PDB entry 6FIJ | X-ray diffraction, 2.77 A resolution | chains A and B

# Chain A (and B)
Name: Polyketide synthase
From: Cercospora nicotianae
Notes: chain B of this document is another copy of the same molecule, construct and numbering; everything in this record applies to it too
UniProt: Q6DQW3 (Q6DQW3_CERNC); numbering as in UniProt (aligned over 1-1293)
Chain sequence (1304 residues; row label = number of the first residue in the row):
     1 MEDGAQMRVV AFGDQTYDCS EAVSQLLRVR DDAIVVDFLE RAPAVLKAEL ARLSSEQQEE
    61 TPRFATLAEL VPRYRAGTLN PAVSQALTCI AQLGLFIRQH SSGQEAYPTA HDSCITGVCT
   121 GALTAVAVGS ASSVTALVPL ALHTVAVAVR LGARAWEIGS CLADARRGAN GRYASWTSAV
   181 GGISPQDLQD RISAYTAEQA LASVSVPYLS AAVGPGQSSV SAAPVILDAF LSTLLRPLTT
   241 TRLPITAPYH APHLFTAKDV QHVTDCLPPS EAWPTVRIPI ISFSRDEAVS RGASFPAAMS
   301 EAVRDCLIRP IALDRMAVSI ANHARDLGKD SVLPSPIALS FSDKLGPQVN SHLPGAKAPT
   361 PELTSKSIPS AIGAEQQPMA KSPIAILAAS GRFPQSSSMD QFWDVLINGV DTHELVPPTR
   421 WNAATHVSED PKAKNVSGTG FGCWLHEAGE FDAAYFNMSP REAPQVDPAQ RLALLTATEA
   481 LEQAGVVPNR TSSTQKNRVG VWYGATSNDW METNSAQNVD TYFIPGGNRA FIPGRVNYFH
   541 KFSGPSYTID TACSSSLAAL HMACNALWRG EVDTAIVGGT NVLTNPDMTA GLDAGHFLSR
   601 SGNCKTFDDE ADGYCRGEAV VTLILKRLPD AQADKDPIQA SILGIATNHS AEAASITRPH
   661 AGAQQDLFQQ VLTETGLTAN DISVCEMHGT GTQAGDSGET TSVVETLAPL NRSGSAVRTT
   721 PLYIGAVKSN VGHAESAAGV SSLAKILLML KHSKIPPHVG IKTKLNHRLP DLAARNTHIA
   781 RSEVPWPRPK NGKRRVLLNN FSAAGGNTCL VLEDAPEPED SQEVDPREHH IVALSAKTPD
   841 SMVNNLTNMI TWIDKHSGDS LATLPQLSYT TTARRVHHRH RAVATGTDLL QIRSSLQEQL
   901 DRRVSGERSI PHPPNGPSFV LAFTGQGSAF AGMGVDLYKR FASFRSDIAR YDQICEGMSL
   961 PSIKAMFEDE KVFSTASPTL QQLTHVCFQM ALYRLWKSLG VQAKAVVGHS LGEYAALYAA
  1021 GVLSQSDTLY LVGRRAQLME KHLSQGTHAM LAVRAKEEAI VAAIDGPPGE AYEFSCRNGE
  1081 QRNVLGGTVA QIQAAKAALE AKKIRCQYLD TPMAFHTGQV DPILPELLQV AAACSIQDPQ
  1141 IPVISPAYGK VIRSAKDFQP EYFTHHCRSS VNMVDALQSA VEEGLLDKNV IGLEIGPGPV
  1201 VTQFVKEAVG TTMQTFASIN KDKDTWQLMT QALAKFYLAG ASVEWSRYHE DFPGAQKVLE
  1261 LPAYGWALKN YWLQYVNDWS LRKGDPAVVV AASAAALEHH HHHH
Unresolved in the structure: 1-4, 356-364, 1289-1304 (chain B: 1-4, 355-363, 1289-1304)
Differences from the reference sequence: engineered mutation A321 (Thr in Q6DQW3); expression tag (1294-1304)
UniProt features mapped onto this chain:
  - active site (For beta-ketoacyl synthase activity): C553, H688, H733
What the authors report for this chain:
  - catalytic residues: C119, S1010 (proposed by the authors, not directly observed)
  - mutagenesis - R461A, R658A, R879A, R879E: decreased catalytic activity with Polyketide synthase (chain A)
  - mutagenesis - R461E, R658E: abolished catalytic activity with Polyketide synthase (chain A)

# How chain A and chain B interact
Contacting residue pairs (272):
  A33(A) with D37(B)
  D37(A) with A33(B)
  E40(A) with P378(B); M379(B), hydrogen bond (side chain-backbone)
  R41(A) with A374(B)
  A44(A) with G373(B)
  V45(A) with I372(B); A374(B), hydrophobic
  K47(A) with S492(B), hydrogen bond
  A48(A) with I372(B)
  S55(A) with S998(B); R1247(B)
  E56(A) with R994(B), salt bridge
  E59(A) with R1247(B), salt bridge
  R63(A) with N489(B), hydrogen bond; Q495(B), hydrogen bond; K496(B); N497(B)
  A65(A) with R498(B)
  H100(A) with T135(B)
  S101(A) with T135(B)
  Q104(A) with T135(B); A136(B)
  T135(A) with H100(B); S101(B)
  L142(A) with A371(B); A374(B), hydrophobic
  H143(A) with P369(B), hydrogen bond (side chain-backbone); S370(B); A371(B)
  E157(A) with R950(B), salt bridge; R994(B), salt bridge
  S160(A) with Q1025(B)
  C161(A) with R950(B); S1024(B); Q1025(B), hydrogen bond (backbone-backbone); S1026(B), hydrogen bond (backbone-backbone)
  L162(A) with S1024(B), hydrogen bond (backbone-side chain); S1026(B), hydrogen bond (backbone-side chain)
  A163(A) with S1024(B)
  D164(A) with L1023(B); S1024(B)
  A165(A) with Q1137(B)
  R166(A) with Q1137(B)
  R167(A) with G1021(B), hydrogen bond (side chain-backbone); Q1137(B), hydrogen bond; D1138(B), hydrogen bond (side chain-backbone); Q1140(B)
  Q199(A) with A1133(B)
  A200(A) with Y1030(B), hydrogen bond (backbone-side chain); Q1129(B); A1133(B)
  L201(A) with A1133(B)
  A202(A) with Y1030(B), hydrophobic
  S203(A) with G957(B), hydrogen bond (side chain-backbone); M958(B)
  V204(A) with M958(B), hydrophobic
  S205(A) with D1027(B)
  V225(A) with S1135(B)
  L254(A) with Q953(B)
  T256(A) with Q953(B), hydrogen bond
  D259(A) with Q953(B)
  A272(A) with K366(B); I368(B)
  W273(A) with I368(B), hydrophobic
  I368(A) with A272(B); W273(B), hydrophobic
  P369(A) with H143(B), hydrogen bond (backbone-side chain)
  S370(A) with H143(B)
  A371(A) with L142(B); H143(B), hydrogen bond (backbone-side chain)
  I372(A) with V45(B); A48(B), hydrophobic
  G373(A) with A44(B)
  A374(A) with R41(B); V45(B), hydrophobic; L142(B), hydrophobic
  P378(A) with E40(B)
  M379(A) with E40(B), hydrogen bond (backbone-side chain)
  K381(A) with R569(B)
  K434(A) with Q517(B), hydrogen bond (side chain-backbone); N518(B)
  N435(A) with A516(B), hydrogen bond (side chain-backbone); V519(B), hydrogen bond (side chain-backbone)
  N489(A) with R63(B), hydrogen bond
  S492(A) with K47(B), hydrogen bond
  Q495(A) with R63(B), hydrogen bond
  K496(A) with R63(B)
  N497(A) with R63(B)
  R498(A) with A65(B)
  T506(A) with N528(B)
  N508(A) with N508(B); E512(B), hydrogen bond; R529(B), hydrogen bond
  M511(A) with M588(B), hydrophobic
  E512(A) with N508(B), hydrogen bond; E512(B); K1283(B), hydrogen bond (backbone-side chain)
  A516(A) with N435(B), hydrogen bond (backbone-side chain); K1283(B)
  Q517(A) with K434(B), hydrogen bond (backbone-side chain); K1283(B); G1284(B)
  N518(A) with K434(B); N435(B)
  V519(A) with N435(B), hydrogen bond (backbone-side chain); A590(B); G591(B)
  D520(A) with A594(B)
  T521(A) with A594(B), hydrogen bond (side chain-backbone); G595(B)
  F523(A) with D587(B); G591(B)
  I524(A) with M588(B), hydrophobic; G591(B); L592(B)
  N528(A) with T506(B); D550(B); A552(B)
  R529(A) with N508(B), hydrogen bond; R529(B); D550(B)
  A530(A) with D550(B); T551(B); A552(B); A804(B)
  F531(A) with I656(B), hydrophobic; A803(B); A804(B), hydrophobic
  G534(A) with H649(B); A804(B)
  R535(A) with I656(B)
  N537(A) with H649(B)
  Y538(A) with H649(B); S650(B), hydrogen bond (side chain-backbone); A653(B), hydrogen bond (side chain-backbone); A654(B), hydrogen bond (side chain-backbone); S655(B); I656(B), hydrogen bond (side chain-backbone); R658(B), hydrogen bond (side chain-backbone); A804(B); G805(B)
  K541(A) with A651(B), hydrogen bond (side chain-backbone)
  F542(A) with H649(B); A651(B)
  S543(A) with N648(B); H649(B), hydrogen bond (backbone-backbone)
  G544(A) with H649(B)
  S546(A) with T551(B); H649(B)
  Y547(A) with T551(B); A558(B), hydrophobic; H561(B), hydrogen bond; M562(B); T647(B)
  T548(A) with T548(B); I549(B); D550(B), hydrogen bond (backbone-backbone)
  I549(A) with Y547(B), hydrophobic; T548(B); I549(B), hydrophobic
  D550(A) with N528(B); R529(B); A530(B); T548(B), hydrogen bond (backbone-backbone)
  T551(A) with A530(B); S546(B); Y547(B)
  A552(A) with N528(B); A530(B)
  A558(A) with Y547(B), hydrophobic
  H561(A) with Y547(B)
  M562(A) with Y547(B); M562(B), hydrophobic
  N565(A) with R569(B)
  W568(A) with R569(B)
  R569(A) with N565(B), hydrogen bond; W568(B)
  E571(A) with H561(B), salt bridge; N565(B), hydrogen bond
  D587(A) with F523(B)
  M588(A) with M511(B), hydrophobic; I524(B), hydrophobic
  G591(A) with V519(B); F523(B); I524(B)
  L592(A) with I524(B)
  A594(A) with D520(B); T521(B), hydrogen bond (backbone-side chain)
  G595(A) with T521(B)
  T647(A) with Y547(B), hydrogen bond; E571(B)
  N648(A) with S543(B); G544(B)
  H649(A) with G534(B); N537(B); Y538(B); F542(B); S543(B), hydrogen bond (backbone-backbone); G544(B); S546(B)
  S650(A) with Y538(B), hydrogen bond (backbone-side chain)
  A651(A) with N537(B); K541(B); F542(B)
  A653(A) with Y538(B), hydrogen bond (backbone-side chain)
  A654(A) with Y538(B), hydrogen bond (backbone-side chain)
  S655(A) with Y538(B), hydrogen bond (backbone-side chain)
  I656(A) with R535(B); Y538(B), hydrogen bond (backbone-side chain)
  R658(A) with Y538(B), hydrogen bond (backbone-side chain)
  A803(A) with F531(B)
  A804(A) with A530(B); F531(B); G534(B); Y538(B)
  G805(A) with Y538(B)
  R950(A) with E157(B), salt bridge; C161(B)
  Q953(A) with L254(B), hydrogen bond (side chain-backbone); T256(B), hydrogen bond; D259(B), hydrogen bond
  M958(A) with S203(B); V204(B), hydrophobic
  R994(A) with E56(B), salt bridge
  S998(A) with S55(B)
  G1021(A) with R167(B), hydrogen bond (backbone-side chain)
  L1023(A) with D164(B)
  S1024(A) with C161(B); L162(B), hydrogen bond (side chain-backbone); D164(B)
  Q1025(A) with S160(B); C161(B), hydrogen bond (backbone-backbone)
  S1026(A) with C161(B), hydrogen bond (backbone-backbone); L162(B), hydrogen bond (side chain-backbone)
  D1027(A) with S205(B)
  Y1030(A) with A202(B), hydrophobic
  A1132(A) with A200(B)
  A1133(A) with A200(B); L201(B); A202(B)
  Q1137(A) with A165(B); R166(B), hydrogen bond; R167(B)
  D1138(A) with R167(B), hydrogen bond (backbone-side chain)
  Q1140(A) with R167(B)
  R1247(A) with S55(B); E59(B), salt bridge
  V1276(A) with G1284(B)
  N1277(A) with G1284(B), hydrogen bond (side chain-backbone); D1285(B); P1286(B)
  W1279(A) with K1283(B); G1284(B)
  R1282(A) with D1285(B), hydrogen bond (side chain-backbone); P1286(B); A1287(B)
  K1283(A) with E512(B), hydrogen bond (side chain-backbone); A516(B); Q517(B); W1279(B)
  G1284(A) with Q517(B); V1276(B); N1277(B), hydrogen bond (backbone-side chain); W1279(B)
  D1285(A) with N1277(B); R1282(B), hydrogen bond (backbone-side chain)
  P1286(A) with N1277(B); R1282(B)
  A1287(A) with R1282(B)
  V1288(A) with A1287(B); V1288(B)
Other interface residues (no listed pair), chain A (166 interface residues in all): I34, R52, I158, I226, F255, P268, S270, K366, P545, A590, E652, Q670, Y951, I954, G957, K997, Y1018, A1020, Q1129, S1135, P1139, E1244
Other interface residues (no listed pair), chain B (161 interface residues in all): R52, V134, P139, I158, A163, V225, I226, F255, K258, P268, S270, P545, E652, Y951, I954, Y1018, E1244

# Summary
166 residues of chain A and 161 residues of chain B are in contact; the contacts include 69 hydrogen bonds and
8 salt bridges. Polar contacts include E56(A)-R994(B), E59(A)-R1247(B) and E157(A)-R950(B). From the paper:
catalytic residues C119(A) and S1010(A); R461A, R658A and R879A of chain A, among others, reduce catalytic
activity with Polyketide synthase (chain A); 6 substitutions were tested in all.
Chain A and chain B are both Polyketide synthase (Cercospora nicotianae); the structure, Structure of the
loading/condensing region (SAT-KS-MAT) of the cercosporin fungal non-reducing polyketide synthase (NR-PKS)
CTB1, was determined by X-ray diffraction (same publication as 6FIK).
